Entry 4R8S (X-ray diffraction, 1.48 A resolution); this record covers chain A.

== Chain A ==
Molecule: nonstructural protein NS5
Organism: Dengue virus 3
Notes: EC 2.1.1.56, 2.1.1.57; fragment: N-terminal domain
UniProt: C1KBQ3 (C1KBQ3_9FLAV); residues 1-262 here correspond to UniProt positions 2491-2752 (UniProt number = residue number + 2490)
Amino-acid sequence (267 residues; each row starts with the number of its first residue; numbers below 1 keep their minus sign (Gly-4 is residue -4)):
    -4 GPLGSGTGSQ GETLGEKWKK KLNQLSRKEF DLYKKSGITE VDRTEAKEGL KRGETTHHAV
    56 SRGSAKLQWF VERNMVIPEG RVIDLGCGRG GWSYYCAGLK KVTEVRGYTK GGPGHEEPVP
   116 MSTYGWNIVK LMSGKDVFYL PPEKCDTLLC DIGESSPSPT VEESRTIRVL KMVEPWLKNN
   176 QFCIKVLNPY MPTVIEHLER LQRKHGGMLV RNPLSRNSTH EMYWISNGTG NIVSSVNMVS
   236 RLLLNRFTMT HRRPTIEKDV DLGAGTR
Disordered / not traced: -4 to 6
Differences from the reference sequence: expression tag (-4 to 0)
Ligand contacts: sinefungin (SFG): Ser56, Gly58, Ser59, Gly81, Cys82, Gly83, Arg84, Gly85, Gly86, Trp87, Tyr103, Thr104, Lys105, His110, Glu111, Lys130, Asp131, Val132, Phe133, Asp146, Ile147, Lys180

== Summary ==
Bound to chain A: sinefungin.
Chain A is nonstructural protein NS5 (Dengue virus 3); the structure, Dengue serotype 3 methyltransferase
bound to Sinefungin, was determined by X-ray diffraction together with 4R8R from the same study.
